4DJD - chains B and E of the 6 polymer chains in the assembly; structure by X-ray diffraction, 2.38 A resolution.

[Chain B]
Protein: 5-methyltetrahydrofolate corrinoid/iron sulfur protein methyltransferase
Source organism: Moorella thermoacetica
Reference sequence: Q46389 (Q46389_MOOTH); numbering as in UniProt (aligned over 1-262)
Chain sequence (262 residues; numbered 1 to 262; the number before each row is that of its first residue):
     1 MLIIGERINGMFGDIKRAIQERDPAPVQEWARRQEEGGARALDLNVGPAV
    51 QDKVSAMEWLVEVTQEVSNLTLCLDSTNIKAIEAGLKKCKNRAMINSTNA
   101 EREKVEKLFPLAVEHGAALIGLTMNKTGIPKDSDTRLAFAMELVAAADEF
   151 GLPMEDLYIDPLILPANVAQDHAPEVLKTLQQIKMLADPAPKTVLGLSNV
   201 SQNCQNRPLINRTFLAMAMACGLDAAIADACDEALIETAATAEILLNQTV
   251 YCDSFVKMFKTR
UniProt features mapped onto this chain:
  - binding site ((6S)-5-methyl-5,6,7,8-tetrahydrofolate): Asn-96, Asp-160, Asn-199, Gln-202, Arg-207
  - binding site (Ca(2+)): Lys-184, Gly-222, Asp-224
  - binding site (methylcob(III)alamin): Gln-202, Asn-203
  - site: Asn-199 (Transition state stabilizer)
  - mutagenesis: Asn-199 (N199A: 20-fold decreased affinity for methyltetrahydrofolate and nearly abolished catalytic activity)
Metal / ion sites: Ca2+: Gly-222, Asp-224
Reported in the primary citation:
  - binding site for cobalamin: Asn-203

[Chain E]
Protein: Corrinoid/iron-sulfur protein large subunit
Source organism: Moorella thermoacetica
Reference sequence: Q07340 (ACSC_MOOTH); residue numbers follow UniProt; this construct covers 1-446
Chain sequence (446 residues; numbered 1 to 446; the number before each row is that of its first residue):
     1 MPLTGLEIYKQLPKKNCGECGTPTCLAFAMNLASGKASLDSCPYVSDAAR
    51 EALDAAAAPPIAKVVLGAGPTAVEMGDETELFRHDKRFYHETAIAIQVSD
   101 NLSSEELKAKVEAINGLNFDRVGQHYTIQAIAIRHDADDPAAFKAAVASV
   151 AAATQLNLVLMADDPDVLKEALAGVADRKPLLYAATGANYEAMTALAKEN
   201 NCPLAVYGNGLEELAELVDKIVALGHKQLVLDPGARETSRAIADFTQIRR
   251 LAIKKRFRSFGYPIIALTTAANPLDEVLQAVNYVTKYASLVVLRTDAKEH
   301 LLPLLSWRQNLYTDPQVPIRVEEKLNEIGAVNENSPVYVTTNFSLTYYSV
   351 EGEIESTKIPSYLLSVDTDGLSVLTAYADGKFEAEKIAAVMKKVDLDNKV
   401 KRHRIIIPGAVAVLKGKLEDLTGWEVIVGPREASGIVAFARANLAS
Disordered / not traced: 1, 443-446
UniProt features mapped onto this chain:
  - binding site ([4Fe-4S] cluster): Cys-17, Cys-20, Cys-25, Cys-42
  - binding site (5-methoxybenzimidazolylcob(I)amide): Thr-340, Thr-346, Gly-370 to Val-373, Ala-433
Metal / ion sites: 4Fe-4S cluster Fe: Cys-17, Cys-20, Cys-25, Cys-42
Small-molecule neighbours:
  - cobalamin (B12): Pro-318, Tyr-338, Val-339, Thr-340, Phe-343, Leu-345, Thr-346, Ser-349, Gly-370, Leu-371, Ser-372, Val-373, Leu-374, Thr-375, Ala-378, Asp-379, Ile-406, Pro-408, Gly-429, Pro-430, Arg-431, Glu-432, Ala-433
  - 4Fe-4S cluster (SF4): Pro-13, Lys-15, Asn-16, Cys-17, Gly-18, Glu-19, Cys-20, Thr-22, Pro-23, Thr-24, Cys-25, Phe-28, Cys-42, Pro-43, Tyr-44

[Interface between chain B and chain E]
Residue-residue contacts - 17 pairs, chain B then chain E:
  Leu-137(B) / Met-30(E)  hydrophobic
  Met-141(B) / Leu-26(E)  hydrophobic
  Met-141(B) / Met-30(E)  hydrophobic
  Glu-142(B) / Leu-26(E)
  Val-144(B) / Leu-6(E)  hydrophobic
  Asp-148(B) / Leu-6(E)
  Asp-148(B) / Lys-10(E)  salt bridge
  Met-154(B) / Leu-6(E)  hydrophobic
  Met-185(B) / Gly-5(E)
  Leu-186(B) / Thr-4(E)  hydrogen bond (backbone-side chain)
  Leu-186(B) / Gly-5(E)  hydrogen bond (backbone-backbone)
  Leu-186(B) / Leu-6(E)  hydrogen bond (backbone-backbone)
  Leu-186(B) / Met-30(E)  hydrophobic
  Ala-187(B) / Thr-4(E)  hydrogen bond (backbone-side chain)
  Asp-188(B) / Thr-4(E)
  Asp-188(B) / Lys-255(E)  hydrogen bond (backbone-side chain)
  Pro-189(B) / Lys-255(E)
Interface residues without a listed pair, chain E (9 interface residues in all): Ala-33, Lys-254

[Overview]
The interface between chain B and chain E involves 11 residues on one side and 9 on the other, with 5 hydrogen
bonds and 1 salt bridge. Polar pairs include Asp-148(B)/Lys-10(E), Leu-186(B)/Thr-4(E) and
Ala-187(B)/Thr-4(E). Chain E binds 4Fe-4S cluster and cobalamin. From the paper: a binding site for cobalamin
at Asn-203(B).
Here chain B is 5-methyltetrahydrofolate corrinoid/iron sulfur protein methyltransferase and chain E is
Corrinoid/iron-sulfur protein large subunit, both from Moorella thermoacetica. Entry 4DJD (Crystal structure
of folate-free corrinoid iron-sulfur protein (CFeSP) in complex with its methyltransferase (MeTr)) was
determined by X-ray diffraction (same publication as 4DJE and 4DJF).
